2UUP - chain A; structure by X-ray diffraction, 1.88 A resolution.

== Chain A ==
Molecule: Udp-N-acetylmuramoylalanine--D-glutamate ligase
Source organism: Escherichia coli
Notes: EC 6.3.2.9
UniProt: P14900 (MURD_ECOLI); residues 1-437 here = UniProt positions 1-437
Amino-acid sequence (445 residues; numbered 0 to 444; the number before each row is that of its first residue; numbering starts at 0):
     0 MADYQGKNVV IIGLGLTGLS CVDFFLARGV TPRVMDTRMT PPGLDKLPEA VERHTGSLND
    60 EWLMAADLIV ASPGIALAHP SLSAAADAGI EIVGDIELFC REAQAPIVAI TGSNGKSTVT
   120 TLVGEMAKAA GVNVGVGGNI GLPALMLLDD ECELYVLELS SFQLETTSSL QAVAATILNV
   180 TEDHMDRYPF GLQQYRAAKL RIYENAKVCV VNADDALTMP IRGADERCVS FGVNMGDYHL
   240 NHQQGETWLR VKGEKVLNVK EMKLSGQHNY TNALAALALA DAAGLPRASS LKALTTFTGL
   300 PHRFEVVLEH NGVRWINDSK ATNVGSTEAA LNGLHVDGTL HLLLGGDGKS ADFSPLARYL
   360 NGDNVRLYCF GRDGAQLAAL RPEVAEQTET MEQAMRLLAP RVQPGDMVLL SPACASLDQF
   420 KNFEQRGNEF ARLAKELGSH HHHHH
Disordered / not traced: 0, 441-444
Modified residues: Lys-198 (lysine nz-carboxylic acid; KCX)
Disulfides: Cys-208/Cys-227
Ligand contacts: LK4 (N-({6-[(4-cyanobenzyl)oxy]naphthalen-2-yl}sulfonyl)-D-glutamic acid): Ile-11, Gly-12, Met-34, Asp-35, Thr-36, Arg-37, Leu-57, Ser-71, Gly-73, Ile-74, Asn-138, Ser-159, Phe-161, His-183, Thr-321, Lys-348, Ala-414, Ser-415, Leu-416, Asn-421, Phe-422

== In short ==
Ligands of chain A: compound LK4.
Chain A is Udp-N-acetylmuramoylalanine--D-glutamate ligase (Escherichia coli); the structure, Crystal
structure of MurD ligase in complex with D-Glu containing sulfonamide inhibitor, was determined by X-ray
diffraction (same publication as 2VTD, 2VTE and 2UUO).
